2CKF - chains A and B of the 6 polymer chains in the assembly; structure by X-ray diffraction, 1.85 A resolution.

[Chain A]
Molecule: Ring-hydroxylating dioxygenase alpha subunit
From: Sphingomonas sp
UniProtKB: Q65AT1 (Q65AT1_9SPHN); numbering as in UniProt (aligned over 1-454)
Chain sequence (454 residues; each row starts with the number of its first residue):
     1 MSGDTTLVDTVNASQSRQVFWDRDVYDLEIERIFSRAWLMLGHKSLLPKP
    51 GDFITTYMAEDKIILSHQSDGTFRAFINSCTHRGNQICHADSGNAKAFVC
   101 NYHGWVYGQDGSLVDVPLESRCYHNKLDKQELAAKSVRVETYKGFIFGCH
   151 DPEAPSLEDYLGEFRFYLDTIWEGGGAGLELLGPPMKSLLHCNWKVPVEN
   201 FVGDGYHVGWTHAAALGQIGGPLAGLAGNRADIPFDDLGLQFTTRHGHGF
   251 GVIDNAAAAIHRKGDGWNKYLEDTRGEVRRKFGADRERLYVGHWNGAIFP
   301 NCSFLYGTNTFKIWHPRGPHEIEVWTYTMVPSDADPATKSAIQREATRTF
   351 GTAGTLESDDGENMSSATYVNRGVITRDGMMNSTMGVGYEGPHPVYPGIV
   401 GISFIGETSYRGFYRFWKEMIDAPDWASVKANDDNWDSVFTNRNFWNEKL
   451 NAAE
Disordered / not traced: 233-236, 453-454
Ion coordination: 2Fe-2S cluster Fe: Cys-80, His-82, Cys-100, His-103; Fe ion: His-207, His-212, Asp-360
Small-molecule neighbours: 2Fe-2S cluster (FES): Cys-80, His-82, Arg-83, Gly-84, Asn-85, Cys-100, Tyr-102, His-103, Gly-104, Trp-105
What the authors report for this chain:
  - Fe ion coordination: His-207, His-212, Asp-360
  - conformationally variable residues (loop rearrangement, order/disorder transition): Gly-221 to Leu-240, Ile-253 to Asp-265
  - specificity-determining residues: Leu-223, Leu-226, Ile-253, Ile-260, Phe-350, Phe-404 (proposed by the authors, not directly observed)
  - specificity-determining residues: Leu-356 (by similarity / conservation)

[Chain B]
Molecule: Ring-hydroxylating dioxygenase beta subunit
From: Sphingomonas sp
UniProtKB: Q65AT0 (Q65AT0_9SPHN); residue numbers follow UniProt; this construct covers 1-174
Chain sequence (174 residues; each row starts with the number of its first residue):
     1 MSTEQVPVTPDVHYAVEAHYRAEVRLLQTGQYREWLHGMVAEDIHYWMPI
    51 YEQRFVRDRRPDPTPDDAAIYNDDFEELKQRVERLYSGQVWMEDPPSKIR
   101 YFVSNVEAFEAENGELDVLSNILVYRNRRQTEVTVHTLGREDKLRQDGNG
   151 FKVFRRKLILDARVTQDKNLYFFC
Disordered / not traced: 1-4

[Interface between chain A and chain B]
Contacting residue pairs (71):
  Cys-88(A) / Phe-55(B)  hydrophobic
  Ala-90(A) / Gln-53(B)
  Ala-90(A) / Phe-55(B)  hydrophobic
  Asp-91(A) / Glu-52(B)
  Asp-91(A) / Gln-53(B)  hydrogen bond (backbone-backbone)
  Asp-91(A) / Arg-163(B)  salt bridge
  Ser-92(A) / Glu-52(B)  hydrogen bond
  Ser-92(A) / Arg-60(B)  hydrogen bond
  Gly-93(A) / Arg-60(B)
  Asn-94(A) / Arg-57(B)  hydrogen bond (backbone-side chain)
  Gly-183(A) / Ala-68(B)
  Pro-184(A) / Ile-50(B)  hydrophobic
  Pro-184(A) / Ala-68(B)
  Pro-184(A) / Arg-163(B)
  Pro-185(A) / Ile-50(B)
  Pro-185(A) / Arg-163(B)  hydrogen bond (backbone-side chain)
  Met-186(A) / Ile-50(B)  hydrophobic
  Lys-187(A) / Arg-163(B)
  Lys-187(A) / Val-164(B)
  Lys-187(A) / Thr-165(B)  hydrogen bond (backbone-backbone)
  Ser-188(A) / Val-164(B)
  Ser-188(A) / Thr-165(B)
  Leu-189(A) / Val-164(B)  hydrophobic
  Leu-189(A) / Thr-165(B)  hydrogen bond (backbone-backbone)
  Leu-189(A) / Gln-166(B)
  Leu-189(A) / Asp-167(B)
  Leu-190(A) / Lys-168(B)
  Trp-210(A) / Trp-91(B)  hydrogen bond (backbone-side chain)
  Thr-211(A) / Trp-91(B)
  Ala-213(A) / Gln-89(B)
  Ala-214(A) / Arg-84(B)
  Ala-214(A) / Ser-87(B)
  Ala-214(A) / Val-90(B)  hydrophobic
  Gln-218(A) / Gln-80(B)
  Gln-218(A) / Glu-83(B)
  Gln-218(A) / Arg-84(B)
  Arg-262(A) / Glu-77(B)  salt bridge
  Arg-262(A) / Gln-80(B)  hydrogen bond
  Lys-263(A) / Asp-74(B)  salt bridge
  Glu-323(A) / Val-164(B)
  Ser-340(A) / Asp-66(B)  hydrogen bond (side chain-backbone)
  Gln-343(A) / Asp-66(B)
  Gln-343(A) / Asp-67(B)
  Gln-343(A) / Ala-68(B)
  Arg-344(A) / Asn-72(B)
  Thr-347(A) / Ala-69(B)
  Thr-347(A) / Ile-70(B)
  Arg-348(A) / Asn-72(B)  hydrogen bond (side chain-backbone)
  Arg-348(A) / Asp-73(B)  salt bridge
  Arg-348(A) / Glu-77(B)  salt bridge
  Arg-348(A) / Arg-81(B)
  Thr-352(A) / Asn-169(B)
  Thr-352(A) / Leu-170(B)  hydrogen bond (backbone-backbone)
  Ala-353(A) / Ile-70(B)  hydrophobic
  Ala-353(A) / Tyr-71(B)  hydrophobic
  Ala-353(A) / Arg-81(B)  hydrogen bond (backbone-side chain)
  Ala-353(A) / Leu-170(B)
  Ala-353(A) / Tyr-171(B)
  Gly-354(A) / Tyr-171(B)
  Thr-355(A) / Arg-84(B)  hydrogen bond (backbone-side chain)
  Thr-355(A) / Tyr-171(B)
  Ser-358(A) / Met-92(B)
  Ser-358(A) / Asn-169(B)
  Ser-358(A) / Tyr-171(B)
  Asp-359(A) / Arg-84(B)  salt bridge
  Asp-359(A) / Met-92(B)
  Gly-361(A) / Lys-168(B)
  Glu-362(A) / Met-92(B)
  Glu-362(A) / Arg-128(B)  salt bridge
  Glu-362(A) / Arg-129(B)  salt bridge
  Glu-362(A) / Lys-168(B)
Interface residues without a listed pair, chain A (39 interface residues in all): Phe-53, His-89, Glu-345, Ser-365
Interface residues without a listed pair, chain B (39 interface residues in all): Asp-58, Glu-76, Glu-132

[Overview]
Chain A and chain B each contribute 39 residues to their interface; the contacts include 14 hydrogen bonds and
8 salt bridges. Polar pairs include Asp-91(A)/Arg-163(B), Arg-262(A)/Glu-77(B) and Lys-263(A)/Asp-74(B). Bound
to chain A: 2Fe-2S cluster. The paper reports Fe ion coordination by His-207(A), His-212(A) and Asp-360(A);
specificity determinants Leu-223(A), Leu-226(A) and Ile-253(A) among others.
Chain A is Ring-hydroxylating dioxygenase alpha subunit and chain B is Ring-hydroxylating dioxygenase beta
subunit, both from Sphingomonas sp; the structure, Crystal Structure of the Terminal Component of the
PAH-hydroxylating Dioxygenase from Sphingomonas sp CHY-1, was determined by X-ray diffraction.
